Entry 9E15 (X-ray diffraction, 2.60 A resolution); this record covers chains A and B.

== Chain A ==
Name: Sulfhydrogenase 1 subunit delta
Source organism: Pyrococcus furiosus
Notes: EC 1.12.1.3
UniProt: E7FHU4 (HYD1D_PYRFU); residues 1-256 here correspond to UniProt positions 2-257 (UniProt number = residue number + 1)
Chain sequence (266 residues; numbered -9 to 256; the number before each row is that of its first residue; numbers below 1 keep their minus sign (Met-9 is residue -9)):
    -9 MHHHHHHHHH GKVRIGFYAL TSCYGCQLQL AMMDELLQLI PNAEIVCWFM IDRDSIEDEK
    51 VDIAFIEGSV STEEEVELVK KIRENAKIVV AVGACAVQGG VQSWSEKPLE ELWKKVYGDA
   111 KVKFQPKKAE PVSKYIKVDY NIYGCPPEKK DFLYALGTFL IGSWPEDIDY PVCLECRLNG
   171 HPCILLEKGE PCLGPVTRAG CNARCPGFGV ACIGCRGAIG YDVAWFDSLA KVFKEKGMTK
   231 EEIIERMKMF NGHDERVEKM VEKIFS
Not modelled in the structure: -9 to 0
Sequence notes: initiating methionine (-9); expression tag (-8 to 0)
Metal / ion sites: 4Fe-4S cluster Fe site 1: Cys16, Cys85, Cys135; 4Fe-4S cluster Fe site 2: Cys163, Cys166, Cys173, Cys182; 4Fe-4S cluster Fe site 3: Cys191, Cys195, Cys202, Cys205
Residues lining bound ligands:
  - 4Fe-4S cluster (SF4), molecule 1: Ser12, Cys13, Tyr14, Gly15, Cys16, Glu57, Gly83, Ala84, Cys85, Gly134, Cys135, Pro136
  - 4Fe-4S cluster (SF4), molecule 2: Val162, Thr187, Arg188, Cys191, Arg194, Cys195, Pro196, Cys202, Ile203, Gly204, Cys205, Arg206
  - 4Fe-4S cluster (SF4), molecule 3: Val162, Cys163, Cys166, Arg167, Cys173, Ile174, Leu175, Cys182, Gly184, Pro185, Pro196, Phe216

== Chain B ==
Name: Sulfhydrogenase 1 subunit alpha
Source organism: Pyrococcus furiosus
Notes: EC 1.12.1.3
UniProt: E7FI44 (HYD1A_PYRFU); residues 1-424 here = UniProt positions 1-424
Chain sequence (424 residues; row label = number of the first residue in the row):
     1 MKNLYLPITI DHIARVEGKG GVEIIIGDDG VKEVKLNIIE GPRFFEAITI GKKLEEALAI
    61 YPRICSFCSA AHKLTALEAA EKAVGFVPRE EIQALREVLY IGDMIESHAL HLYLLVLPDY
   121 RGYSSPLKMV NEYKREIEIA LKLKNLGTWM MDILGSRAIH QENAVLGGFG KLPEKSVLEK
   181 MKAELREALP LAEYTFELFA KLEQYSEVEG PITHLAVKPR GDAYGIYGDY IKASDGEEFP
   241 SEKYRDYIKE FVVEHSFAKH SHYKGRPFMV GAISRVINNA DLLYGKAKEL YEANKDLLKG
   301 TNPFANNLAQ ALEIVYFIER AIDLLDEALA KWPIKPRDEV EIKDGFGVST TEAPRGILVY
   361 ALKVENGRVS YADIITPTAF NLAMMEEHVR MMAEKHYNDD PERLKILAEM VVRAYDPCIS
   421 CSVH
Not modelled in the structure: 1-4
Metal / ion sites: Ni2+: Cys65, Cys68, Cys418, Cys421; carbonmonoxide-(dicyano) iron Fe: Cys68, Cys421
Residues lining bound ligands:
  - carbonmonoxide-(dicyano) iron (FCO): Cys65, Cys68, Ala71, His72, Ala353, Pro354, Arg355, Leu358, Thr376, Pro377, Thr378, Cys418, Cys421
  - 4Fe-4S cluster (SF4): Arg63, Ile159, His160
Curated features (UniProtKB/Swiss-Prot):
  - binding site (Ni(2+)): Cys65, Cys68, Cys418, Cys421
  - binding site (Fe cation): Cys68, Cys421

== Interface between chain A and chain B ==
Pairs across the interface - 109 pairs, chain A then chain B:
  Ala9(A) - Lys19(B)  hydrogen bond (backbone-side chain)
  Leu10(A) - Lys19(B)
  Leu10(A) - Glu40(B)
  Thr11(A) - Glu40(B)
  Thr11(A) - Gly41(B)
  Thr11(A) - Arg43(B)
  Ser12(A) - Glu40(B)
  Ser12(A) - Arg43(B)
  Ser12(A) - Ser420(B)  hydrogen bond (backbone-side chain)
  Cys13(A) - Glu17(B)
  Cys13(A) - Arg63(B)
  Cys13(A) - Ile64(B)
  Cys13(A) - Cys65(B)
  Cys13(A) - Ser66(B)  hydrogen bond (backbone-side chain)
  Cys13(A) - His160(B)  hydrogen bond
  Cys13(A) - Ser420(B)
  Tyr14(A) - Glu17(B)
  Tyr14(A) - Gly18(B)
  Tyr14(A) - Lys19(B)
  Tyr14(A) - Glu40(B)
  Tyr14(A) - Ser66(B)  hydrogen bond (backbone-side chain)
  Gly15(A) - Ser66(B)  hydrogen bond (backbone-side chain)
  Gly15(A) - Ile159(B)
  Leu18(A) - Ser66(B)
  Leu18(A) - Leu110(B)  hydrophobic
  Met22(A) - Glu106(B)
  Met22(A) - Thr148(B)
  Asp24(A) - Leu141(B)
  Asp24(A) - Lys144(B)
  Asp24(A) - Asn145(B)  hydrogen bond
  Leu27(A) - Leu127(B)
  Phe39(A) - His12(B)
  Phe39(A) - Ala14(B)
  Phe39(A) - Arg15(B)  hydrogen bond (backbone-backbone)
  Met40(A) - Arg15(B)
  Met40(A) - Phe67(B)  hydrophobic
  Met40(A) - Leu115(B)
  Ile41(A) - Ser124(B)
  Ile41(A) - Ser125(B)  hydrogen bond (backbone-side chain)
  Ile41(A) - Pro126(B)
  Ile41(A) - Leu127(B)  hydrophobic
  Asp42(A) - Ser124(B)  hydrogen bond
  Asp42(A) - Ser125(B)
  Arg43(A) - Ala14(B)
  Arg43(A) - Arg15(B)
  Arg43(A) - Ser124(B)
  Arg43(A) - Lys405(B)
  Arg43(A) - Ile406(B)
  Arg43(A) - Glu409(B)  salt bridge
  Asp44(A) - Ser124(B)  hydrogen bond
  Thr62(A) - Ile39(B)
  Thr62(A) - Gly41(B)
  Thr62(A) - Phe257(B)
  Glu65(A) - Lys19(B)  salt bridge
  Leu68(A) - Lys19(B)
  Val91(A) - Phe45(B)  hydrophobic
  Gln92(A) - Arg43(B)
  Trp94(A) - Ile48(B)
  Trp94(A) - Lys52(B)  hydrogen bond (backbone-side chain)
  Trp94(A) - Glu56(B)
  Trp94(A) - Ile60(B)  hydrophobic
  Ser95(A) - Ile48(B)
  Lys97(A) - Ala47(B)  hydrogen bond (side chain-backbone)
  Lys97(A) - Ile48(B)
  Lys97(A) - Ile50(B)  hydrogen bond (side chain-backbone)
  Leu99(A) - Phe44(B)  hydrophobic
  Leu102(A) - Phe44(B)  hydrophobic
  Leu102(A) - Ala47(B)  hydrophobic
  Leu102(A) - Ile48(B)  hydrophobic
  Trp103(A) - Phe257(B)  hydrophobic
  Val106(A) - Glu46(B)
  Tyr107(A) - Pro42(B)
  Tyr107(A) - Phe257(B)  hydrogen bond (side chain-backbone)
  Ala110(A) - Val252(B)  hydrophobic
  Lys111(A) - Glu254(B)
  Val112(A) - Glu254(B)
  Val112(A) - Ser256(B)
  Val112(A) - Phe257(B)  hydrophobic
  Lys113(A) - Glu254(B)  hydrogen bond (backbone-backbone)
  Phe114(A) - Asn37(B)
  Phe114(A) - Ile38(B)
  Phe114(A) - His255(B)
  Phe114(A) - Ser256(B)
  Phe114(A) - Phe257(B)  hydrophobic
  Pro116(A) - Phe257(B)  hydrophobic
  Cys135(A) - Arg63(B)  hydrogen bond (backbone-side chain)
  Cys135(A) - Arg157(B)  hydrogen bond (backbone-side chain)
  Cys135(A) - His160(B)
  Pro136(A) - Arg157(B)
  Pro136(A) - Ile159(B)  hydrophobic
  Glu180(A) - Arg337(B)  salt bridge
  Arg194(A) - Ser156(B)  hydrogen bond (side chain-backbone)
  Arg194(A) - Arg157(B)
  Phe198(A) - Ser156(B)
  Phe198(A) - Asn163(B)
  Phe198(A) - Gly170(B)
  Phe198(A) - Lys171(B)
  Gly199(A) - Arg337(B)
  Val200(A) - Glu162(B)
  Ile203(A) - Ala59(B)  hydrophobic
  Ile203(A) - Arg63(B)
  Ile203(A) - Glu162(B)
  Cys205(A) - Arg157(B)
  Glu235(A) - Glu56(B)
  Glu235(A) - Arg368(B)  salt bridge
  Arg236(A) - Glu56(B)
  Met239(A) - Glu56(B)
  Met239(A) - Ile60(B)  hydrophobic
  Phe240(A) - Arg63(B)
Other interface residues (no listed pair), chain A (59 interface residues in all): Gln19, Leu26, Glu47, Ser61, Lys105, Gln115, Lys178, Cys195, Gly197, Glu232
Other interface residues (no listed pair), chain B (69 interface residues in all): Val16, Lys53, Glu55, Asp152, Ile153, Ala158, Val165, Val253, Lys259, Arg413, Val423

== Overview ==
59 residues of chain A and 69 residues of chain B are in contact; the contacts include 19 hydrogen bonds and 4
salt bridges. Polar pairs include Arg43(A)-Glu409(B), Glu65(A)-Lys19(B) and Glu180(A)-Arg337(B). One 4Fe-4S
cluster molecule is bound between chain A and chain B.
Here chain A is Sulfhydrogenase 1 subunit delta and chain B is Sulfhydrogenase 1 subunit alpha, both from
Pyrococcus furiosus. Entry 9E15 (Alpha-Delta heterodimeric form of soluble hydrogenase I from Pyrococcus
furiosus. Data processed and model refined in ...) was determined by X-ray diffraction together with 9E1J,
9NEZ and 9NF0 from the same study.
